5OSK - chains A and E of the 6 polymer chains in the assembly; structure by X-ray diffraction, 2.11 A resolution.

== Chain A ==
Protein: Tubulin alpha-1B chain
Organism: Bos taurus
UniProt: P81947 (TBA1B_BOVIN); numbering as in UniProt (aligned over 1-451)
Chain sequence (451 residues; numbered 1 to 451; the number before each row is that of its first residue):
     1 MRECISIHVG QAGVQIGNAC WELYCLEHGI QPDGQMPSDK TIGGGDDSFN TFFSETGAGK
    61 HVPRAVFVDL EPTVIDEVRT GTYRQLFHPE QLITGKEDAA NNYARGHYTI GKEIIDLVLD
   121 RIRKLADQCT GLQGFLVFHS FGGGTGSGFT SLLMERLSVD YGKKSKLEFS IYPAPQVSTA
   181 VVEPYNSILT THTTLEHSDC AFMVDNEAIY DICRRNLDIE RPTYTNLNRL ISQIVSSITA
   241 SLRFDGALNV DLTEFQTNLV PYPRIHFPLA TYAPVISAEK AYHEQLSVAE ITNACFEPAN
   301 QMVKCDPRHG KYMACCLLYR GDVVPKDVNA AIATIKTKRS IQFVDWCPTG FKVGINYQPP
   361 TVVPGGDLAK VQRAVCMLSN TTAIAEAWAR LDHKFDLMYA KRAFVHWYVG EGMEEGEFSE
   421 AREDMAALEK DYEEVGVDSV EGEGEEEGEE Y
Unresolved in the structure: 438-451
Ligand contacts:
  - A9Q (3-(2,5-Dimethoxybenzyl)-7-sulfamoyloxy-6-methoxy-3,4-dihydroquinazolin-2(1H)-one): Ser178, Thr179, Ala180, Val181
  - GTP (guanosine-5'-triphosphate): Gly10, Gln11, Ala12, Gln15, Ile16, Asp69, Asp98, Ala99, Ala100, Asn101, Ser140, Gly142, Gly143, Gly144, Thr145, Gly146, Ile171, Pro173, Val177, Ser178, Thr179, Glu183, Asn206, Tyr224, Leu227, Asn228, Ile231
From the paper describing this entry:
  - binding site for A9Q: Asn101, Ser178, Thr179, Val181

== Chain E ==
Protein: Stathmin-4
Organism: Rattus norvegicus
UniProt: P63043 (STMN4_RAT); residues 5-145 here correspond to UniProt positions 49-189 (UniProt number = residue number + 44)
Chain sequence (143 residues; each row starts with the number of its first residue):
     3 MADMEVIELN KCTSGQSFEV ILKPPSFDGV PEFNASLPRR RDPSLEEIQK KLEAAEERRK
    63 YQEAELLKHL AEKREHEREV IQKAIEENNN FIKMAKEKLA QKMESNKENR EAHLAAMLER
   123 LQEKDKHAEE VRKNKELKEE ASR
Unresolved in the structure: 3-5, 29-43, 144-145
Construct notes: initiating methionine (3); expression tag (4)
Swiss-Prot annotation at these positions:
  - modified residue: Ser46 (Phosphoserine)

== Interface between chain A and chain E ==
Contacting residue pairs (57):
  Tyr108(A) - Leu54(E)  hydrophobic
  Tyr108(A) - Ala57(E)  hydrophobic
  Tyr108(A) - Arg61(E)
  Thr109(A) - Arg61(E)  hydrogen bond
  Lys112(A) - Glu58(E)  salt bridge
  Glu155(A) - Ile50(E)
  Arg156(A) - Leu47(E)
  Arg156(A) - Gln51(E)
  Ser158(A) - Asp44(E)
  Val159(A) - Pro45(E)
  Val159(A) - Leu47(E)  hydrophobic
  Val159(A) - Ile50(E)  hydrophobic
  Glu196(A) - Asp44(E)
  His197(A) - Asp44(E)
  Asp245(A) - Cys14(E)
  Asp245(A) - Ser16(E)
  Ala247(A) - Asn12(E)
  Ala247(A) - Ser19(E)
  Leu248(A) - Ser19(E)
  Pro325(A) - Gln18(E)
  Pro325(A) - Phe20(E)  hydrophobic
  Asn329(A) - Met6(E)
  Asn329(A) - Val8(E)
  Asn329(A) - Phe20(E)
  Asn329(A) - Val22(E)
  Lys336(A) - Leu24(E)
  Asp345(A) - Pro27(E)
  Asp345(A) - Ser28(E)  hydrogen bond (backbone-backbone)
  Trp346(A) - Pro27(E)
  Cys347(A) - Pro27(E)
  Pro348(A) - Lys25(E)
  Pro348(A) - Pro27(E)
  Thr349(A) - Leu24(E)
  Thr349(A) - Lys25(E)  hydrogen bond (backbone-backbone)
  Gly350(A) - Val22(E)
  Phe351(A) - Glu21(E)
  Phe351(A) - Val22(E)  hydrogen bond (backbone-backbone)
  Phe351(A) - Leu24(E)  hydrophobic
  Lys352(A) - Phe20(E)
  Lys352(A) - Glu21(E)  salt bridge
  Val353(A) - Ser19(E)
  Val353(A) - Phe20(E)  hydrogen bond (backbone-backbone)
  Gly354(A) - Gln18(E)
  Ile355(A) - Gly17(E)
  Ile355(A) - Gln18(E)  hydrogen bond (backbone-backbone)
  Asn356(A) - Ser16(E)
  Tyr357(A) - Thr15(E)
  Tyr357(A) - Ser16(E)  hydrogen bond (backbone-backbone)
  Tyr357(A) - Gly17(E)
  Tyr357(A) - Gln18(E)  hydrogen bond
  Val409(A) - Gln64(E)
  Gly410(A) - Gln64(E)
  Glu411(A) - Arg61(E)  hydrogen bond (backbone-side chain)
  Gly412(A) - Ala57(E)
  Gly412(A) - Arg60(E)  hydrogen bond (backbone-side chain)
  Gly412(A) - Arg61(E)
  Glu414(A) - Arg60(E)  salt bridge
Also at the interface, not in a pair above, chain A (39 interface residues in all): His107, Leu152, Gly246, Val328, Ile332, Ala333
Also at the interface, not in a pair above, chain E (31 interface residues in all): Ile23, Pro26, Ser46, Lys53

== In short ==
39 residues of chain A and 31 residues of chain E are in contact; the contacts include 10 hydrogen bonds and 3
salt bridges. Among the polar pairs are Lys112(A)-Glu58(E), Lys352(A)-Glu21(E) and Glu414(A)-Arg60(E). Ligands
of chain A: GTP and compound A9Q. The paper reports a binding site for A9Q at Asn101(A), Ser178(A) and
Thr179(A) among others.
Chain A is Tubulin alpha-1B chain (Bos taurus) and chain E is Stathmin-4 (Rattus norvegicus); the structure,
Tubulin-7j complex, was determined by X-ray diffraction.
